PDB entry 2Z3Z | X-ray diffraction, 1.95 A resolution | chain A

Chain A:
Protein: Dipeptidyl aminopeptidase IV
Organism: Porphyromonas gingivalis
Notes: EC 3.4.14.-
UniProtKB: Q7MUW6 (Q7MUW6_PORGI); residues 39-732 here = UniProt positions 39-732
Sequence (706 residues; numbered 27 to 732; the number before each row is that of its first residue):
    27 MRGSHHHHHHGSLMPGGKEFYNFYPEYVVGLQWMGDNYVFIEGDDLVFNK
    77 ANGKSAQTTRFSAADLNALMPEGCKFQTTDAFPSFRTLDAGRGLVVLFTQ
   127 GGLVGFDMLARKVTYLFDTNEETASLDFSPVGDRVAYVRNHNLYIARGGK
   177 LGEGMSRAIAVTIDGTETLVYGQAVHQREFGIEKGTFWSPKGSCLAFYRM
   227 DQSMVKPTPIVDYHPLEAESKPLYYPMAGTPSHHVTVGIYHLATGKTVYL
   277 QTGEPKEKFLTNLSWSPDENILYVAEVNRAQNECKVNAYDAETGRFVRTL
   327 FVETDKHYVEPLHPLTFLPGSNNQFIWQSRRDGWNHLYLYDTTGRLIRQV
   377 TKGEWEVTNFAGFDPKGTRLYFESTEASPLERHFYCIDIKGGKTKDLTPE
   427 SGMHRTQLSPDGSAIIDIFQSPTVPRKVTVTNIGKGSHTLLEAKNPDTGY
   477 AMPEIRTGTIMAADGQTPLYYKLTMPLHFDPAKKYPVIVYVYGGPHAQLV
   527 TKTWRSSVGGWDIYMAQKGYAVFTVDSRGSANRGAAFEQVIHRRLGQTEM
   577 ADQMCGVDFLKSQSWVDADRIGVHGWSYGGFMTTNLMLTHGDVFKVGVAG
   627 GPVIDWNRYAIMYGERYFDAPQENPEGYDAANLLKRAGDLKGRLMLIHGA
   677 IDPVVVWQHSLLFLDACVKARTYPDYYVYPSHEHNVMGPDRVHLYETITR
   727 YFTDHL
Not modelled in the structure: 27-53, 77-83, 97-107, 471-476, 531-534
Covalent attachments: [(2R)-1-(L-alanyl-L-isoleucyl)pyrrolidin-2-yl]boronic acid (AIO) linked to Ser603
Construct notes: expression tag (27-38); engineered mutation Ala636 (Glu in Q7MUW6)
Residues lining bound ligands: AIO ([(2R)-1-(L-alanyl-L-isoleucyl)pyrrolidin-2-yl]boronic acid): Gln203, Glu205, Tyr518, Pro521, His522, Tyr604, Val629, Trp632, Tyr635, Tyr639, Val680, Val681, His710
Reported in the primary citation:
  - conformationally variable residues: Tyr635, Val680
  - binding site for AIO: Gln203, Glu205
  - mutagenesis - E636A (554-fold): decreased binding to AIO
  - mutagenesis - E205A: decreased expression
  - mutagenesis - E205Q: abolished catalytic activity on Ala-Phe-Pro-betaNA
  - mutagenesis - E636A: decreased catalytic activity on Gly-Ala-Pro-betaNA
  - mutagenesis - E636A: decreased catalytic activity on Ala-Phe-Pro-betaNA

In short:
Compound AIO is covalently linked to Ser603. The paper reports a binding site for AIO at Gln203 and Glu205;
E636A reduces binding to AIO; 3 substitutions were tested in all.
Chain A is Dipeptidyl aminopeptidase IV (Porphyromonas gingivalis); the structure, Prolyl tripeptidyl
aminopeptidase mutant E636A complexd with an inhibitor, was determined by X-ray diffraction together with 2EEP
and 2Z3W from the same study.
